PDB entry 8YDM | electron microscopy, 3.05 A resolution | chains C and M of the 18 polymer chains in the assembly

[Chain C]
Protein: Cytochrome c-554
From: Chloroflexus aurantiacus J-10-fl
Reference sequence: P33325 (C554_CHLAA); residues 1-414 here = UniProt positions 1-414
Sequence (414 residues; numbered 1 to 414; the number before each row is that of its first residue):
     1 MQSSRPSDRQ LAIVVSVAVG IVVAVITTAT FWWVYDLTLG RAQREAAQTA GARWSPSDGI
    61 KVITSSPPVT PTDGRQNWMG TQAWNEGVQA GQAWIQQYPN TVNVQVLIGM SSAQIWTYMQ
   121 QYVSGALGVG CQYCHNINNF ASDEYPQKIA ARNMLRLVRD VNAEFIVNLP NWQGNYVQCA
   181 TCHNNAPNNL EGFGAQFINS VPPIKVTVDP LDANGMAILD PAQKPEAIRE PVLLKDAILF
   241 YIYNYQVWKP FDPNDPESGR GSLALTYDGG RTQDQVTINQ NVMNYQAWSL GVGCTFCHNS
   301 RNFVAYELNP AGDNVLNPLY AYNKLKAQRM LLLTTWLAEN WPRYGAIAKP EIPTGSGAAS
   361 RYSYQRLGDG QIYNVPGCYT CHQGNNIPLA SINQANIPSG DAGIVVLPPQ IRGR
Not modelled in the structure: 1-6, 414
Metal / ion sites: heme Fe site 1: Met119, His135; heme Fe site 2: Met154, His183; heme Fe site 3 near His298 (its only coordinating residue here)
Ligand contacts:
  - bacteriochlorophyll a (BCL): Thr30, Trp33, Val34, Leu37, Thr38
  - heme (HEM), molecule 1: Trp84, Thr101, Val102, Asn103, Val104, Gln105, Val106, Leu107, Ile115, Trp116, Met119, Gln120, Val123, Ser124, Leu127, Val129, Gly130, Cys131, Cys134, His135, Phe140, Ala141, Lys148, Ala151, Arg152, Leu155
  - heme (HEM), molecule 2: Val123, Leu127, Tyr133, Gln147, Ala150, Ala151, Met154, Leu155, Val158, Val177, Gln178, Cys179, Cys182, His183, Pro187, Asn188, Asn189, Leu190, Trp341, Ile347, Lys349, Asn374, Val375, Pro376
  - heme (HEM), molecule 3: Leu169, Asn171, Trp172, Gln173, Asn175, Tyr176, Val177, Thr181, Cys182, Gln286, Leu290, Phe296, Asn323, Lys326, Ala327, Met330, Leu331, Leu333, Thr334, Gly377, Cys378, Cys381, His382, Asn386, Ile387, Pro388, Ser391
  - heme (HEM), molecule 4: Tyr245, Gly259, Arg260, Gly261, Ser262, Leu263, Ala264, Leu265, Thr266, Gln280, Met283, Asn284, Gln286, Ala287, Gly293, Cys294, Cys297, His298, Phe303, Val304, Lys324, Ala327, Gln328
  - gamma-Carotene (U4Z): Ile26, Thr27, Thr30
UniProt features mapped onto this chain:
  - binding site (heme): Met110, Cys131, Cys134, His135, Met154, Cys179, Cys182, His183, Met283, Cys294, Cys297, His298, Cys378, Cys381, His382

[Chain M]
Protein: Reaction center protein M chain
From: Chloroflexus aurantiacus J-10-fl
Reference sequence: P09438 (RCEM_CHLAA); numbering as in UniProt (aligned over 1-307)
Sequence (307 residues; each row starts with the number of its first residue):
     1 MATINMTPGD LELGRDRGRI GKPIEIPLLE NFGFDSQLGP FYLGFWNAVA YITGGIFTFI
    61 WLMVMFAQVN YNPVAFAKYF VVLQIDPPSS RYGLSFPPLN EGGWWLIATF FLTVSIFAWY
   121 MHIYTRAKAL GIKPYLAYGF TGAIALYLVI YIIRPVWMGD WSEAPAHGIK ALLDWTNNVS
   181 VRYGNFYYNP FHMLSIFFLL GSTLLLAMHA GTIWALEKYA AHEEWNEIQA PGTGTERAQL
   241 FWRWCMGFNA NAYSIHLWAF WFAWLCGITG ALGVFFSMPD FVNNWFQWGI EAGINYPQGP
   301 TPPVSLP
Not modelled in the structure: 1-9, 305-307
Metal / ion sites: bacteriochlorophyll a Mg near His192 (its only coordinating residue here); Mn2+: Glu224, His256 (shared with 2 residues of chain L)
Ligand contacts:
  - bacteriochlorophyll a (BCL), molecule 1: Gly54, Phe57, Thr58, Leu112, Ile116, Phe140, Ala143, Leu146, Tyr147, Ile150, Trp175, Thr176, Val179, Ser180, Phe186, Tyr187, His192, Ser195, Ile196, Leu199, Cys266, Gly270, Ala271, Gly273, Val274
  - bacteriochlorophyll a (BCL), molecule 2: Thr176, Tyr187, Leu200
  - bacteriochlorophyll a (BCL), molecule 3: Tyr187, His192, Met193, Ile196, Phe197, Leu200, Gly201, Leu204
  - bacteriopheophytin a (BPH), molecule 1: Phe57, Trp61, Leu112, Tyr147, Ile150, Tyr151, Pro165, His167, Gly168, Ile169, Leu172, Leu173, Trp175, Thr176
  - bacteriopheophytin a (BPH), molecule 2: Ser115, Ile116, Trp119, Ile123, Leu136, Gly139, Phe140, Ala143, Ala263, Cys266, Gly267
  - bacteriopheophytin a (BPH), molecule 3: Leu200, Thr203, Leu204, Ala207, Met208, Trp242, Met246
  - Menaquinone 11 (MQE; 2-methyl-3-[(2E,6E,10E,14E,18E,22E,26E,30E,34E,38E)-3,7,11,15,19,23,27,31,35,39,43-undecamethyltetratetraconta-2,6,10,1 4,18,22,26,30,34,38,42-undecaen-1-yl]naphthalene-1,4-dione): Leu204, Leu205, Met208, His209, Thr212, Ile213, Thr235, Ala238, Gln239, Trp242, Met246, Phe248, Asn249, Ala250, Asn251, Ile255, Trp258, Phe262
UniProt features mapped onto this chain:
  - binding site ((7R,8Z)-bacteriochlorophyll b): His192
  - binding site (Fe cation): His209, Glu236, His256
  - modified residue: Ala2 (Blocked amino end (Ala))
From the paper describing this entry:
  - binding site for bacteriochlorophyll a: His192
  - binding site for bacteriopheophytin a: Leu172
  - Mn2+ coordination: His209, Glu224, His256

[How chain C and chain M interact]
Pairs across the interface (55; chain C residue first):
  Pro202(C) - Lys170(M)
  Ile204(C) - Val82(M)
  Lys205(C) - Asp86(M)
  Leu219(C) - Arg91(M)  hydrogen bond (backbone-side chain)
  Pro221(C) - Arg91(M)
  Phe251(C) - Pro302(M)
  Phe251(C) - Val304(M)  hydrophobic
  Pro253(C) - Thr301(M)  hydrogen bond (backbone-side chain)
  Pro253(C) - Pro302(M)
  Pro253(C) - Pro303(M)
  Leu265(C) - Arg182(M)  hydrogen bond (backbone-side chain)
  Thr266(C) - Val181(M)  hydrogen bond (side chain-backbone)
  Thr266(C) - Arg182(M)  hydrogen bond (side chain-backbone)
  Thr266(C) - Asn283(M)
  Thr266(C) - Asn284(M)
  Tyr267(C) - Arg182(M)
  Tyr267(C) - Asn283(M)  hydrogen bond (backbone-side chain)
  Gly270(C) - Arg182(M)
  Arg271(C) - Arg182(M)
  Thr272(C) - Ser90(M)
  Thr272(C) - Asp160(M)
  Thr272(C) - Ser162(M)
  Gln273(C) - Ser162(M)  hydrogen bond (side chain-backbone)
  Gln273(C) - Glu163(M)  hydrogen bond (backbone-side chain)
  Gln273(C) - Ala164(M)
  Gln273(C) - Trp175(M)
  Gln273(C) - Asn178(M)  hydrogen bond (backbone-side chain)
  Gln273(C) - Val179(M)
  Asp274(C) - Ser162(M)
  Val276(C) - Asn178(M)
  Val276(C) - Val181(M)  hydrophobic
  Val276(C) - Arg182(M)
  Thr277(C) - Asn178(M)  hydrogen bond
  Gln280(C) - Asn177(M)  hydrogen bond
  Ser300(C) - Asn185(M)
  Arg301(C) - Asn185(M)  hydrogen bond (backbone-side chain)
  Arg301(C) - Phe286(M)
  Arg301(C) - Tyr296(M)  hydrogen bond (side chain-backbone)
  Asn302(C) - Phe286(M)
  Asn302(C) - Gln298(M)  hydrogen bond
  Phe303(C) - Val181(M)  hydrophobic
  Ala305(C) - Gln298(M)
  Tyr306(C) - Pro300(M)
  Tyr306(C) - Thr301(M)
  Tyr306(C) - Pro302(M)
  Glu307(C) - Gln298(M)
  Glu307(C) - Pro300(M)
  Leu308(C) - Pro300(M)
  Leu308(C) - Thr301(M)
  Leu308(C) - Pro302(M)  hydrophobic
  Leu308(C) - Pro303(M)
  Asn309(C) - Gln298(M)
  Ala311(C) - Tyr296(M)  hydrophobic
  Ala321(C) - Pro302(M)  hydrophobic
  Tyr322(C) - Pro303(M)
Other interface residues (no listed pair), chain C (39 interface residues in all): Pro203, Thr207, Asp209, Asp220, Lys224, Pro256, Glu257, Asp268, Leu325
Other interface residues (no listed pair), chain M (37 interface residues in all): Tyr79, Gln84, Pro87, Ser89, Asp174, Gly184, Tyr188, Gln287, Asn295, Pro297, Gly299

[Summary]
Chain C and chain M form an interface of 39 and 37 residues respectively; the contacts include 14 hydrogen
bonds. Polar contacts include Leu219(C)-Arg91(M), Pro253(C)-Thr301(M) and Leu265(C)-Arg182(M). Chain C binds
gamma-Carotene, bacteriochlorophyll a and 4 copies of heme. The paper reports a binding site for
bacteriochlorophyll a at His192(M); a binding site for bacteriopheophytin a at Leu172(M).
Chain C is Cytochrome c-554 and chain M is Reaction center protein M chain, both from Chloroflexus aurantiacus
J-10-fl; the structure, Cryo-EM structure of CaRC-LH complex from Chloroflexus aurantiacus, was determined by
electron microscopy.
